7POK - chains B and D of the 4 polymer chains in the assembly; structure by X-ray diffraction, 1.80 A resolution.

[Chain B (and D)]
Molecule: LD15650p
From: Drosophila melanogaster
Notes: chain D of this document is another copy of the same molecule, construct and numbering; everything in this record applies to it too
UniProt: Q95RQ8 (Q95RQ8_DROME); residues 1-109 here = UniProt positions 1-109
Amino-acid sequence (119 residues; numbered -6 to 112; the number before each row is that of its first residue; numbers below 1 keep their minus sign (Ser-6 is residue -6)):
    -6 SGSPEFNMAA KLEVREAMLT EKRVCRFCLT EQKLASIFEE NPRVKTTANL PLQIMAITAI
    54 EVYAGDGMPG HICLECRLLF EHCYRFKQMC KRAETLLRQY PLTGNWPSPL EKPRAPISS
Unresolved in the structure: -6 to 10, 34-39, 110-112 (chain D: -6 to 14, 34-38, 110-112)
Construct notes: expression tag (-6 to 0, 110-112)
Metal / ion sites: Zn2+: Cys18, Cys21, Cys66, Cys69

[How chain B and chain D interact]
Pairs across the interface (21; chain B residue first):
  Ala41(B) - Glu54(D)
  Pro44(B) - Leu45(D)
  Leu45(B) - Pro44(D)
  Leu45(B) - Leu45(D)  hydrophobic
  Leu45(B) - Met48(D)  hydrophobic
  Met48(B) - Leu45(D)  hydrophobic
  Met48(B) - Met48(D)  hydrophobic
  Met48(B) - Ala49(D)  hydrophobic
  Met48(B) - Tyr77(D)
  Met48(B) - Lys80(D)
  Ala49(B) - Met48(D)  hydrophobic
  Ala52(B) - Lys80(D)  hydrogen bond (backbone-side chain)
  Glu54(B) - Thr40(D)  hydrogen bond
  Glu54(B) - Ala41(D)
  Glu54(B) - Tyr77(D)  hydrogen bond
  Tyr56(B) - Thr40(D)
  Tyr77(B) - Met48(D)
  Tyr77(B) - Glu54(D)  hydrogen bond
  Lys80(B) - Met48(D)  hydrogen bond
  Lys80(B) - Ala52(D)  hydrogen bond (side chain-backbone)
  Gln81(B) - Glu54(D)
Interface residues without a listed pair, chain B (12 interface residues in all): Thr40
Interface residues without a listed pair, chain D (13 interface residues in all): Val55, Tyr56, Gln81

[Overview]
Chain B and chain D form an interface of 12 and 13 residues respectively; the contacts include 6 hydrogen
bonds. Polar contacts include Ala52(B)-Lys80(D), Glu54(B)-Thr40(D) and Glu54(B)-Tyr77(D). Cys18(B), Cys21(B),
Cys66(B) and Cys69(B) coordinate Zn2+.
Both chains are LD15650p (Drosophila melanogaster). Entry 7POK (Crystal structure of ZAD-domain of Pita
protein from D.melanogaster) was determined by X-ray diffraction, deposited together with 7PO9 and 7POH.
